Entry 6RE2 (electron microscopy, 3.20 A resolution); this record covers chains R and S of the 31 polymer chains in the assembly.

[Chain R]
Protein: Mitochondrial ATP synthase subunit delta
Organism: Polytomella sp. Pringsheim 198.80
UniProt: D7P7X6 (D7P7X6_9CHLO); residues 1-199 here = UniProt positions 1-199
Sequence (199 residues; each row starts with the number of its first residue):
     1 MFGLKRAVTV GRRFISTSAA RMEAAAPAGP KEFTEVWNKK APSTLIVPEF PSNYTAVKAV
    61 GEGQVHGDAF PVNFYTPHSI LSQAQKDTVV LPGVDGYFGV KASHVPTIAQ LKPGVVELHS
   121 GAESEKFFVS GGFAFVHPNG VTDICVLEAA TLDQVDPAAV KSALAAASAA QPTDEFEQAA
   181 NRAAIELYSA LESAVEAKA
Not modelled in the structure: 1-22

[Chain S]
Protein: ATP synthase gamma chain, mitochondrial
Organism: Polytomella sp. Pringsheim 198.80
UniProt: Q4LDE7 (Q4LDE7_9CHLO); numbering as in UniProt (aligned over 1-317)
Sequence (317 residues; each row starts with the number of its first residue):
     1 MALRKAVLSL GLSQGVAAEA VLGSGMFNAV QHESVRYASN QAVKQRIRAI KNIGKITKAM
    61 KMVAASKMKN AQIAVEQSRG LVDPFVRLFG DFPAVNSNKS VVVAVTSDKG LCGGLNSNIT
   121 KYTRATLATT ESEGKDVVVV SIGDKGRSQL TRIESQRYQL AIADTYKVRV TFGQASLIVE
   181 ELIKHNPQSY QILFNKFRSA ISFKPTVATI LSPDLLEKQL EDVTGNSLDA YDIEASHERS
   241 DVLRDLTEFH LGVTLYNAML ENNCSEHASR MSAMENSTKS AGEMLGKLTL DYNRKRQATI
   301 TTELIEIIAG ASALMDE
Not modelled in the structure: 1-38, 316-317

[Chain R / chain S interface]
Residue-residue contacts (109):
  E23(R) with Q219(S); D222(S); T224(S); G225(S), hydrogen bond (side chain-backbone)
  A24(R) with D222(S), hydrogen bond (backbone-backbone)
  A26(R) with N96(S); L220(S)
  A28(R) with F92(S), hydrophobic; A94(S); V95(S), hydrophobic
  G29(R) with D91(S); P93(S)
  P30(R) with D91(S); P93(S)
  E32(R) with A94(S)
  F33(R) with P93(S), hydrophobic; A94(S), hydrophobic; T126(S); T129(S)
  V36(R) with T129(S)
  W37(R) with Y122(S), hydrophobic; A125(S); T126(S); T129(S)
  K40(R) with A128(S); S132(S)
  A41(R) with A125(S), hydrophobic
  L45(R) with K121(S); Y122(S), hydrophobic
  I46(R) with Y122(S), hydrogen bond (backbone-side chain); K204(S)
  P48(R) with Y122(S), hydrophobic; P205(S); V207(S), hydrophobic
  E49(R) with K204(S); P205(S), hydrogen bond (backbone-backbone); T206(S); V207(S), hydrogen bond (backbone-backbone)
  F50(R) with D91(S); P93(S), hydrophobic; V207(S)
  P51(R) with V86(S), hydrophobic; D91(S); T206(S); V207(S)
  S52(R) with D91(S), hydrogen bond (backbone-side chain)
  Y54(R) with K196(S); R198(S); T206(S), hydrogen bond
  T55(R) with D83(S); V86(S); R87(S)
  V57(R) with R87(S), hydrogen bond (backbone-side chain)
  K58(R) with R87(S)
  A59(R) with R87(S); Y231(S)
  N73(R) with R87(S), hydrogen bond
  Y75(R) with G80(S); L81(S), hydrophobic; P84(S)
  T76(R) with L81(S)
  P77(R) with S78(S); L81(S); F172(S), hydrophobic; Y256(S)
  H78(R) with Q77(S)
  S79(R) with Q77(S)
  I80(R) with Q77(S); G80(S)
  G93(R) with E234(S)
  V94(R) with E234(S); A235(S); S236(S)
  D95(R) with E234(S), hydrogen bond (backbone-side chain); A235(S)
  V105(R) with D232(S)
  P106(R) with A230(S); Y231(S); D232(S), hydrogen bond (backbone-backbone)
  T107(R) with D232(S), hydrogen bond (side chain-backbone)
  I108(R) with L88(S), hydrophobic; Y231(S), hydrophobic; D232(S), hydrogen bond (backbone-backbone); I233(S); E234(S), hydrogen bond (backbone-backbone); L246(S), hydrophobic
  A109(R) with E234(S)
  Q110(R) with E234(S); A235(S)
  F133(R) with V242(S), hydrophobic; D245(S); L246(S), hydrophobic; F249(S), hydrophobic
  F135(R) with P84(S), hydrophobic; F85(S), hydrophobic; L88(S), hydrophobic; L246(S), hydrophobic
  V136(R) with Y231(S)
  H137(R) with R87(S); L88(S); Y231(S)
  P138(R) with Y231(S)
  D143(R) with P84(S); R87(S), salt bridge
  C145(R) with L81(S), hydrophobic; P84(S), hydrophobic; F249(S)
  L147(R) with F172(S), hydrophobic; F249(S), hydrophobic
Also at the interface, not in a pair above, chain R (52 interface residues in all): G96, F98, V141, V146
Also at the interface, not in a pair above, chain S (52 interface residues in all): E76, N118, A208, V223, L228

[Summary]
The chain R/chain S interface involves 52 residues from each chain; the contacts include 14 hydrogen bonds and
1 salt bridge. Among the polar pairs are D143(R)-R87(S), E23(R)-G225(S) and I46(R)-Y122(S).
Here chain R is Mitochondrial ATP synthase subunit delta and chain S is ATP synthase gamma chain,
mitochondrial, both from Polytomella sp. Pringsheim 198.80. Entry 6RE2 (Cryo-EM structure of Polytomella F-ATP
synthase, Rotary substate 2B, composite map) was determined by electron microscopy together with 6RD4, 6RD5,
6RD6, 6RD7, 6RD8, 6RD9 and 46 further entries from the same study.
